PDB entry 7EEP | electron microscopy, 3.75 A resolution | chains C and U of the 24 polymer chains in the assembly

[Chain C]
Molecule: Pam1 portal proteins
Chain sequence (596 residues; each row starts with the number of its first residue):
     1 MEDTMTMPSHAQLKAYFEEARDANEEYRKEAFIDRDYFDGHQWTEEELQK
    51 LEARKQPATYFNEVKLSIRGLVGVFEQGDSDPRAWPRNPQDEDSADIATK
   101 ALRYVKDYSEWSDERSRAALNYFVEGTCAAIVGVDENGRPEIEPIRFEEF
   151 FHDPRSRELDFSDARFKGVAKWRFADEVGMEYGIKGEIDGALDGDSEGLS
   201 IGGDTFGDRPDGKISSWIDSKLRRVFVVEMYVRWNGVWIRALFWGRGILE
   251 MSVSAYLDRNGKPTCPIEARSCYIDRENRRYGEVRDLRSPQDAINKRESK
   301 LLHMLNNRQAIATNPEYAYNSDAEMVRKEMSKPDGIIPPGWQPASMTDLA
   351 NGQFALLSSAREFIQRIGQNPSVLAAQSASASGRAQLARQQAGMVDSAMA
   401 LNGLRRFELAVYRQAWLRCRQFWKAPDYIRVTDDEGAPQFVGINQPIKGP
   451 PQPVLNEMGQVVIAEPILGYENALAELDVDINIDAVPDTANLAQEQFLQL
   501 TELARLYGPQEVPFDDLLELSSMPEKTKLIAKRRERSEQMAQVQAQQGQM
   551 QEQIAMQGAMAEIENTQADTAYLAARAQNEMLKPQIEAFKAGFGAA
Unresolved in the structure: 1-3, 189-219, 376-383, 445-463, 591-596

[Chain U]
Molecule: Pam1 adaptor proteins
Chain sequence (182 residues; numbered 1 to 182; the number before each row is that of its first residue):
     1 MITCRDIITLGLQQARVVPLGREPKAKEADAGLTVLQSIYDSMFADGPLG
    51 PFTEVYATSAYTAQENERIVTNGAAITIPQTITEGNETRKPYDLTAIIVI
   101 NGAAQENHVFSLGRWQTAHDLTLNSEAPLAERDKAGLAALFAMEFAEMFG
   151 AELPPRTTARGFRFKGAISQKLATKRDDPVYY

[How chain C and chain U interact]
Contacting residue pairs - 27 pairs, chain C then chain U:
  E47(C) - Y182(U)
  K50(C) - D177(U)  salt bridge
  K50(C) - V180(U)
  R54(C) - Y182(U)
  K296(C) - Y182(U)
  R297(C) - Y181(U)  hydrogen bond (side chain-backbone)
  R297(C) - Y182(U)  hydrogen bond (side chain-backbone)
  S299(C) - Y182(U)
  K300(C) - Y182(U)
  P315(C) - F162(U)
  E316(C) - F162(U)
  Y319(C) - F162(U)
  Y319(C) - K165(U)
  Y319(C) - G166(U)
  Y319(C) - S169(U)
  Y319(C) - Q170(U)
  N320(C) - G47(U)
  N320(C) - P48(U)
  S321(C) - G47(U)
  S321(C) - P48(U)
  D322(C) - P48(U)
  D322(C) - G50(U)  hydrogen bond (side chain-backbone)
  D322(C) - S169(U)
  D322(C) - K171(U)  salt bridge
  A323(C) - S169(U)  hydrogen bond (backbone-backbone)
  A323(C) - Q170(U)
  M325(C) - P51(U)  hydrophobic
Also at the interface, not in a pair above, chain C (17 interface residues in all): E46, L51
Also at the interface, not in a pair above, chain U (16 interface residues in all): L49, D178

[Overview]
17 residues of chain C and 16 residues of chain U are in contact, with 4 hydrogen bonds and 2 salt bridges.
Polar pairs include K50(C)-D177(U), D322(C)-K171(U) and R297(C)-Y181(U).
Chain C is Pam1 portal proteins and chain U is Pam1 adaptor proteins; the structure, Cyanophage Pam1
portal-adaptor complex, was determined by electron microscopy together with 7EEA, 7EEL and 7EEQ from the same
study.
